Entry 5BTI (X-ray diffraction, 2.50 A resolution); this record covers chains A and E of the 8 polymer chains in the assembly.

[Chain A]
Name: DNA gyrase subunit A
Source organism: Mycobacterium tuberculosis (strain ATCC 25618 / H37Rv)
Notes: EC 5.99.1.3; fragment: GyrA 2-500 with IGSG C-terminal tag
Reference sequence: P9WG47 (GYRA_MYCTU); residue numbers follow UniProt; this construct covers 2-500
Sequence (503 residues; each row starts with the number of its first residue):
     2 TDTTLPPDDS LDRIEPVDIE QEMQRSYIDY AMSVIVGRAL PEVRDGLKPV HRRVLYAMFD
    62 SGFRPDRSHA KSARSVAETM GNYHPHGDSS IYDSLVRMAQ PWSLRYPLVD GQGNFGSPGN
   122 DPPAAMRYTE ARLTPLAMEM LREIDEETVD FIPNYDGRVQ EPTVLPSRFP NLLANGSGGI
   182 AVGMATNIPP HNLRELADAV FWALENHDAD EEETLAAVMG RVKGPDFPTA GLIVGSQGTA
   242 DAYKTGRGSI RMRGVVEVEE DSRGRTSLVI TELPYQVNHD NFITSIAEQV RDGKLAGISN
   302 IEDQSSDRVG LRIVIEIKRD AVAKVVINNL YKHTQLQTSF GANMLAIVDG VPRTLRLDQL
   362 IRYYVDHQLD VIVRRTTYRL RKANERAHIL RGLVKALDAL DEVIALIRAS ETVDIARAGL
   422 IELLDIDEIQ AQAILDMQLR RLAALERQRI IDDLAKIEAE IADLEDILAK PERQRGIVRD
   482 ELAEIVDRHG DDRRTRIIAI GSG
Disordered / not traced: 2-14, 502-504
Differences from the reference sequence: engineered mutation Ser90 (Ala in P9WG47); expression tag (501-504)
Modified / non-standard residues: Tyr129 (O-phosphotyrosine; PTR)
UniProt features mapped onto this chain:
  - active site: Tyr129 (O-(5'-phospho-DNA)-tyrosine intermediate)
  - modified residue: Thr2 (N-acetylthreonine)

[Chain E]
Molecule: DNA substrate 24-mer GGTCATGAATGACTATGCACGTAA
Source organism: synthetic construct
Sequence (24 nucleotides; row label = number of the first residue in the row):
     1 GGTCATGAAT GACTATGCAC GTAA
Disordered / not traced: 1-2, 24

[How chain A and chain E interact]
Residue-residue contacts (16):
  Arg39(A) - DA8(E)  phosphate contact
  Arg39(A) - DA9(E)  hydrogen bond to the sugar
  Lys49(A) - DA8(E)  salt bridge to the phosphate
  Val51(A) - DA8(E)  sugar contact
  Val51(A) - DA9(E)  phosphate contact
  His52(A) - DA8(E)  salt bridge to the phosphate
  His85(A) - DA9(E)  salt bridge to the phosphate
  His87(A) - DA9(E)  hydrogen bond to the phosphate
  His87(A) - DT10(E)  salt bridge to the phosphate
  Gly88(A) - DT10(E)  phosphate contact
  Ser95(A) - DA8(E)  hydrogen bond to the phosphate
  Arg98(A) - DG7(E)  salt bridge to the phosphate
  Ile181(A) - DT6(E)  base contact
  Ile181(A) - DG7(E)  base contact
  Gln277(A) - DT6(E)  phosphate contact
  Gln277(A) - DG7(E)  phosphate contact
Interface residues without a listed pair, chain A (16 interface residues in all): Pro86, Ser90, Ser91, Gly179, Asn282
Interface residues without a listed pair, chain E (7 interface residues in all): DA5, DG11

[Summary]
The interface between chain A and chain E involves 16 residues on one side and 7 on the other; the contacts
include 3 hydrogen bonds and 5 salt bridges. Polar pairs include Arg39(A)-DA9(E), His87(A)-DA9(E) and
Ser95(A)-DA8(E). From UniProt: active-site residue Tyr129(A) on chain A.
Here chain A is DNA gyrase subunit A (Mycobacterium tuberculosis (strain ATCC 25618 / H37Rv)) and chain E is
DNA substrate 24-mer GGTCATGAATGACTATGCACGTAA (synthetic construct). Entry 5BTI (Crystal structure of a
topoisomerase II complex) was determined by X-ray diffraction, deposited together with 5BS8, 5BTA, 5BTC, 5BTD,
5BTF, 5BTG, 5BTL and 5BTN.
